Entry 8CDP (electron microscopy, 3.40 A resolution); this record covers chains A and B.

== Chain A ==
Name: Guide_RNA_associated_protein_-_putative
From: Trypanosoma brucei brucei
UniProt: Q57XL7 (Q57XL7_TRYB2); residue numbers follow UniProt; this construct covers 21-473
Sequence (475 residues; row label = number of the first residue in the row; numbers below 1 keep their minus sign (Met-1 is residue -1)):
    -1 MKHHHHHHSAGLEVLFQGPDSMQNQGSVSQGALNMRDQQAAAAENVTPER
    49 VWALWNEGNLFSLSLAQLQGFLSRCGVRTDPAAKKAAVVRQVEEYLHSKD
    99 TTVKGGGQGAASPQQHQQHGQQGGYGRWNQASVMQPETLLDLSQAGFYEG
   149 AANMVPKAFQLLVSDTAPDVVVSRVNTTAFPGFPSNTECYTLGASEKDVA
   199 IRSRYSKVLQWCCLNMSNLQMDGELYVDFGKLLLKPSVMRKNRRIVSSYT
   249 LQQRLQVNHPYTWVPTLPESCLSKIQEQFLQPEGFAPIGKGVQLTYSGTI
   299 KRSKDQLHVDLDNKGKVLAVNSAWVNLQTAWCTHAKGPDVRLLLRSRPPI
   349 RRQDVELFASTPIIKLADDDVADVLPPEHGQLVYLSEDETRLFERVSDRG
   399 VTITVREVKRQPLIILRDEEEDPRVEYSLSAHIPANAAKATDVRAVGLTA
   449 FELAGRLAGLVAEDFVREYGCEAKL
Disordered / not traced: -1 to 151, 176-184
Differences from the reference sequence: initiating methionine (-1); expression tag (0-20)

== Chain B ==
Name: Mitochondrial guide RNA binding complex subunit 2
From: Trypanosoma brucei brucei
UniProt: Q586X1 (Q586X1_TRYB2); residues 33-492 here = UniProt positions 33-492
Sequence (461 residues; numbered 32 to 492; the number before each row is that of its first residue):
    32 MQSFSAAAPAASGDFSHITRNTVWGLWNEGNLFSLSVPELAFFLQEHCRV
    82 ANVDPRAKKSALVRQVEEILSAEQQASATVPQEDNPHAIVVTDYDRAEDA
   132 LEEADEYGDWGAEPGFEDRRELDFMELSPGRMGERYDPLSPRAFQLLHSE
   182 TATDVGIASIDPSKLPGQSKVKNALAAIHVAPNDANKMRFRMAFEWCLMN
   232 IWNMNMPGELNIGAGKALYYRSVAKQNRNVMPLWTVQKHLYAQHPYAWFA
   282 IASESNVAAMESLAAALNMSIQQERTTSYKVTIRRMAEFFDCELNGQLKC
   332 TMMNKPWDRFFVSHYIRSKMPDLRYVVRARHPIKKRIADAYLEADILRST
   382 RDSVQSVLSPELGDVVYCCERVVRKWAKKTATGVTLQLVETKRTPLIITK
   432 AGDEGERLEYEWIVPLPQQAERIDIAALTDELWEYGNKLAAALEEGMEEL
   482 MVHTMTAVSAY
Disordered / not traced: 32-133, 162-170, 484-492
Differences from the reference sequence: initiating methionine (32)

== Interface between chain A and chain B ==
Pairs across the interface (123):
  Lys155(A) with Trp141(B); Gly142(B), hydrogen bond (backbone-backbone)
  Ala156(A) with Trp141(B)
  Phe157(A) with Gly139(B); Asp140(B)
  Gln158(A) with Asp140(B), hydrogen bond
  Val161(A) with Val186(B), hydrophobic; Ile209(B); His210(B)
  Ser162(A) with His210(B)
  Asp163(A) with His210(B)
  Thr164(A) with His210(B)
  Ala165(A) with Thr182(B)
  Pro166(A) with Thr182(B); Thr184(B); Pro263(B); Leu264(B), hydrogen bond (backbone-backbone)
  Asp167(A) with Thr182(B), hydrogen bond (backbone-side chain); Val261(B); Met262(B); Pro263(B)
  Val168(A) with His179(B); Thr182(B); Asn260(B); Val261(B); Met262(B), hydrogen bond (backbone-backbone); Leu264(B), hydrophobic
  Val169(A) with Asn260(B)
  Val170(A) with Arg252(B); Asn260(B), hydrogen bond (backbone-backbone)
  Val173(A) with Val483(B), hydrophobic
  Thr185(A) with Arg252(B), hydrogen bond (side chain-backbone); Ser253(B), hydrogen bond (side chain-backbone)
  Glu186(A) with Tyr251(B); Arg252(B), hydrogen bond (backbone-backbone); Ala255(B); Asn258(B)
  Cys187(A) with Leu249(B), hydrophobic; Tyr250(B), hydrogen bond (side chain-backbone)
  Tyr188(A) with Tyr250(B), hydrogen bond (backbone-backbone); Tyr251(B); Arg252(B)
  Leu190(A) with Leu177(B), hydrophobic; Tyr250(B), hydrophobic
  Gly191(A) with His179(B)
  Ala192(A) with His179(B); Glu181(B)
  Arg202(A) with Tyr138(B); Asp140(B), salt bridge
  Trp209(A) with Trp141(B)
  Lys229(A) with Ile191(B); Leu196(B)
  Leu231(A) with Ile191(B), hydrophobic; Pro193(B), hydrophobic; Leu196(B), hydrophobic; Leu206(B)
  Leu232(A) with Leu206(B), hydrogen bond (backbone-backbone)
  Lys233(A) with Leu206(B)
  Pro234(A) with Asn204(B); Leu206(B), hydrophobic
  Val236(A) with Leu206(B), hydrophobic
  Met237(A) with Ile188(B), hydrophobic; Leu206(B), hydrophobic
  Arg242(A) with Gly187(B); Ile188(B), hydrogen bond (backbone-backbone); Ser190(B), hydrogen bond
  Ile243(A) with Asp185(B); Val186(B); Met219(B)
  Val244(A) with Asp185(B); Val186(B), hydrogen bond (backbone-backbone); Ile188(B), hydrophobic
  Ser245(A) with Arg151(B), hydrogen bond; Asp154(B)
  Ser246(A) with Thr184(B); Val186(B)
  Tyr247(A) with Tyr138(B); Gly139(B); Arg151(B)
  Thr248(A) with Arg151(B); Asp154(B)
  Leu249(A) with Val186(B), hydrophobic; Ile188(B), hydrophobic
  Gln250(A) with Gly139(B), hydrogen bond (side chain-backbone); Asp140(B)
  Gln251(A) with Gly142(B), hydrogen bond (side chain-backbone); Ala143(B); Glu144(B), hydrogen bond (side chain-backbone); Phe147(B)
  Arg252(A) with Phe147(B); Glu148(B), salt bridge
  Gln254(A) with Gly139(B); Gly142(B), hydrogen bond (side chain-backbone); Ala143(B), hydrogen bond (side chain-backbone)
  Val262(A) with Leu196(B), hydrophobic; Pro197(B); Gln199(B)
  Thr264(A) with Pro197(B)
  Thr331(A) with Ala208(B)
  Ala333(A) with Ile209(B), hydrophobic
  Asp416(A) with Gly198(B); Lys201(B), salt bridge
  Glu417(A) with Gly198(B); Gln199(B)
  Glu419(A) with Gly198(B); Lys201(B), salt bridge
  Asp420(A) with Pro197(B); Gly198(B)
  Pro421(A) with Pro197(B)
  Arg422(A) with Pro197(B), hydrogen bond (side chain-backbone); Gly198(B)
  Glu466(A) with Lys195(B)
  Tyr467(A) with Lys195(B); Leu196(B), hydrophobic; Pro197(B)
  Cys469(A) with Ile191(B), hydrophobic; Leu196(B), hydrophobic
  Ala471(A) with Ala189(B), hydrophobic; Ile209(B)
  Leu473(A) with Gly187(B); Ile188(B); Ala189(B), hydrophobic; Ile209(B)
Other interface residues (no listed pair), chain A (68 interface residues in all): Pro154, Leu159, Arg172, Thr189, Ser193, Leu230, Thr260, Glu418, Glu470, Lys472
Other interface residues (no listed pair), chain B (62 interface residues in all): Ala183, Asp192, Ser200, Ala205, Ala207, Val211, Asp215, Ala248, Arg259, Trp265, Val267, Leu271, Ile347
The authors on this interface:
  - interface residues, chain A: Val173(A)
  - interface residues, chain B: Lys195(B), Gln199(B), Lys201(B), Asn204(B)

== Summary ==
68 residues of chain A and 62 residues of chain B are in contact, with 22 hydrogen bonds and 4 salt bridges.
Among the polar pairs are Arg202(A)-Asp140(B), Arg252(A)-Glu148(B) and Asp416(A)-Lys201(B). The paper reports
interface residues Val173(A) and Lys195(B) among others.
Chain A is Guide_RNA_associated_protein_-_putative and chain B is Mitochondrial guide RNA binding complex
subunit 2, both from Trypanosoma brucei brucei; the structure, Cryo-EM structure of the RESC1-RESC2 complex,
was determined by electron microscopy.
